Entry 8TJN (electron microscopy, 3.73 A resolution); this record covers chains E and F of the 6 polymer chains in the assembly.

[Chain E]
Name: Antibody Fragment 1B2, Heavy Chain
Source organism: Homo sapiens
Notes: antibody fragment or engineered binder
Sequence (249 residues; numbered 1 to 249; the number before each row is that of its first residue):
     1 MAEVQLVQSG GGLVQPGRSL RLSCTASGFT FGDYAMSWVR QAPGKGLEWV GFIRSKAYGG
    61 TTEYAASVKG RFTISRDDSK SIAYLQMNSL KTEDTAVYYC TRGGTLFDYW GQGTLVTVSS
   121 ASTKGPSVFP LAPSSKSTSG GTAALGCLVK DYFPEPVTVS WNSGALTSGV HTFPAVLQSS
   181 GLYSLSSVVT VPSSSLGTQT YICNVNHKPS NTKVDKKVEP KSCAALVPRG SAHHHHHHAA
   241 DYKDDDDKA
Not modelled in the structure: 1-2, 136-142, 194-199, 221-249
Disulfide bonds: Cys24-Cys100, Cys147-Cys203

[Chain F]
Name: Antibody Fragment 1B2, Light Chain
Source organism: Homo sapiens
Notes: antibody fragment or engineered binder
Sequence (236 residues; row label = number of the first residue in the row):
     1 LFAIPLVVPF YSHSALDVVM TQSPLSLPVT PGEPASISCR SSQSLLHSNG YNYLDWYLQK
    61 PGQSPQLLIY LGSNRASGVP DRFSGSGSGT DFTLKISRVE AEDVGVYYCM QSLQTPRLTF
   121 GPGTKVDIKR TVAAPSVFIF PPSDEQLKSG TASVVCLLNN FYPRGAKVQW KVDNALQSGN
   181 SQESVTEQDS KDSTYSLSST LTLSKADYEK HKVYACEVTH QGLSSPVTKS FNRGEC
Not modelled in the structure: 1-16, 143-152, 173-177, 211-214, 232-236
Disulfide bonds: Cys39-Cys109, Cys156-Cys216

[Chain E / chain F interface]
Residue-residue contacts (38; chain E residue first):
  Gln41(E) - Gln59(F)
  Leu47(E) - Pro65(F)  hydrophobic
  Leu47(E) - Tyr108(F)
  Leu47(E) - Thr119(F)
  Leu47(E) - Phe120(F)  hydrogen bond (backbone-backbone)
  Glu48(E) - Leu118(F)
  Trp49(E) - Arg117(F)
  Trp49(E) - Leu118(F)  hydrogen bond (backbone-backbone)
  Gly104(E) - Arg117(F)
  Thr105(E) - Arg117(F)
  Leu106(E) - Asp55(F)
  Leu106(E) - Tyr57(F)
  Leu106(E) - Leu67(F)  hydrophobic
  Phe107(E) - Tyr57(F)  hydrogen bond (backbone-side chain)
  Phe107(E) - Leu67(F)
  Phe107(E) - Phe120(F)  hydrophobic
  Trp110(E) - Pro65(F)  hydrogen bond (side chain-backbone)
  Gly111(E) - Ser64(F)
  Leu131(E) - Phe140(F)
  Leu131(E) - Pro141(F)
  Leu131(E) - Pro142(F)
  Pro133(E) - Ile139(F)
  Pro133(E) - Phe140(F)
  Pro133(E) - Pro141(F)
  Gly146(E) - Phe140(F)
  His171(E) - Asn159(F)  hydrogen bond
  His171(E) - Ser196(F)
  Phe173(E) - Ser184(F)
  Phe173(E) - Ser196(F)
  Phe173(E) - Leu197(F)
  Phe173(E) - Ser198(F)
  Pro174(E) - Ser184(F)
  Pro174(E) - Val185(F)
  Val176(E) - Gln182(F)
  Leu177(E) - Gln182(F)
  Gln178(E) - Gln182(F)  hydrogen bond
  Ser186(E) - Ser198(F)
  Val188(E) - Leu157(F)  hydrophobic
Interface residues without a listed pair, chain E (25 interface residues in all): Tyr99, Ala132, Ser135, Ala144
Interface residues without a listed pair, chain F (30 interface residues in all): Gln63, Gln66, Tyr70, Ser112, Phe138, Asn160, Thr186

[Summary]
Chain E and chain F form an interface of 25 and 30 residues respectively, with 6 hydrogen bonds. Among the
polar pairs are Phe107(E)-Tyr57(F), Trp110(E)-Pro65(F) and His171(E)-Asn159(F).
Here chain E is Antibody Fragment 1B2, Heavy Chain and chain F is Antibody Fragment 1B2, Light Chain, both
from Homo sapiens. Entry 8TJN (Crosslinked 6-deoxyerythronolide B synthase (DEBS) Module 1 in complex with
antibody fragment 1B2: Crosslinked State 1) was determined by electron microscopy together with 8TPW, 8TPX,
8TKO, 8TJO and 8TJP from the same study.
